Entry 6ZJA (electron microscopy, 2.00 A resolution); this record covers chains C and W of the 24 polymer chains in the assembly.

# Chain C (and W)
Protein: Urease subunit alpha
Organism: Helicobacter pylori
Notes: EC 3.5.1.5; chain W of this document is another copy of the same molecule, construct and numbering; everything in this record applies to it too
Reference sequence: A0A293SGE9 (A0A293SGE9_HELPX); residues 1-238 here = UniProt positions 1-238
Amino-acid sequence (238 residues; each row starts with the number of its first residue):
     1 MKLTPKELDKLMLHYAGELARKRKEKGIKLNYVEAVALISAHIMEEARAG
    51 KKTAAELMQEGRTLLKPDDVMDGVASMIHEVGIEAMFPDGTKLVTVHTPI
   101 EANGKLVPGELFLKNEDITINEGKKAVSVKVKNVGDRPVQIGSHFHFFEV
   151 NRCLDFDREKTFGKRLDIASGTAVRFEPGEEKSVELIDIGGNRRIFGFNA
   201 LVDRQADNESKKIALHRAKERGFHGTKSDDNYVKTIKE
What the authors report for this chain:
  - higher-order assembly contacts with a neighbouring Urease subunit beta: Thr-235 to Lys-237

# How chain C and chain W interact
Pairs across the interface (13; chain C residue first):
  Tyr-15(C) / Tyr-15(W)  hydrogen bond (backbone-side chain)
  Glu-18(C) / Tyr-15(W)
  Leu-19(C) / His-14(W)
  Leu-19(C) / Tyr-15(W)  hydrogen bond (backbone-side chain)
  Leu-19(C) / Glu-45(W)
  Lys-22(C) / His-14(W)
  Lys-22(C) / Tyr-15(W)  hydrogen bond
  Arg-23(C) / Glu-45(W)  salt bridge
  Arg-23(C) / Arg-48(W)
  Lys-29(C) / Arg-48(W)  hydrogen bond (backbone-side chain)
  Asn-31(C) / Arg-48(W)
  Val-33(C) / Met-1(W)
  Glu-34(C) / Arg-48(W)  salt bridge
Interface residues without a listed pair, chain C (19 interface residues in all): Met-12, Leu-13, Ala-16, Lys-26, Ile-28, Leu-30, Tyr-32, Val-36, Ala-37, Met-71
Interface residues without a listed pair, chain W (10 interface residues in all): Lys-2, Leu-3, Leu-8, Leu-11, Ala-49

# In short
The interface between chain C and chain W involves 19 residues on one side and 10 on the other, with 4
hydrogen bonds and 2 salt bridges. Among the polar pairs are Arg-23(C)/Glu-45(W), Glu-34(C)/Arg-48(W) and
Tyr-15(C)/Tyr-15(W). The paper reports higher-order assembly contacts with a neighbouring Urease subunit beta
through Thr-235(C).
Chain C and chain W are both Urease subunit alpha (Helicobacter pylori); the structure, Helicobacter pylori
urease with inhibitor bound in the active site, was determined by electron microscopy together with 6QSU from
the same study.
